PDB entry 2HOF | X-ray diffraction, 2.40 A resolution | chains C and B of the 4 polymer chains in the assembly

# Chain C
Molecule: LoxP DNA
Sequence (35 nucleotides; numbered 1 to 35; the number before each row is that of its first residue):
     1 TATAACTTCG TATAGCATAC ATTATACGAA CTTAT
Disordered / not traced: 1

# Chain B
Name: Recombinase cre
From: Enterobacteria phage P1
Reference sequence: P06956 (RECR_BPP1); residues 1-343 here = UniProt positions 1-343
Amino-acid sequence (343 residues; numbered 1 to 343; the number before each row is that of its first residue):
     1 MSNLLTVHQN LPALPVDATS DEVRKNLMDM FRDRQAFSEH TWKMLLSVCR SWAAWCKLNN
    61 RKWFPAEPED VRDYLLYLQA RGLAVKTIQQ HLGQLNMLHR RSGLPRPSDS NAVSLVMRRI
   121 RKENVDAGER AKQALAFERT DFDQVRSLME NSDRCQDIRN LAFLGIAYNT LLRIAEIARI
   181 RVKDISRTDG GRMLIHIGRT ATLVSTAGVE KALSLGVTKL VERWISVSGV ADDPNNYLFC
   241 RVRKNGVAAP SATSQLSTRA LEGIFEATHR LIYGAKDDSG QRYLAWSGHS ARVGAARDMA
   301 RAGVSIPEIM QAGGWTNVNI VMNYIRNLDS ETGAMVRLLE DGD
Disordered / not traced: 1-19, 328-333, 342-343
Construct notes: engineered mutation Ala201 (Lys in P06956)
Curated features (UniProtKB/Swiss-Prot):
  - active site: Arg173, His289, Arg292, Trp315, Tyr324 (O-(3'-phospho-DNA)-tyrosine intermediate)

# Interface between chain C and chain B
Pairs across the interface - 59 pairs, chain C then chain B:
  DA2(C) - Lys244(B)  base contact
  DT3(C) - Lys244(B)  hydrogen bond to the base
  DA4(C) - Lys244(B)  sugar contact
  DA5(C) - Arg154(B)  salt bridge to the phosphate
  DA5(C) - Val242(B)  phosphate contact
  DA5(C) - Arg243(B)  sugar contact
  DA5(C) - Lys244(B)  sugar contact
  DC6(C) - Gln156(B)  hydrogen bond to the phosphate
  DC6(C) - Arg159(B)  salt bridge to the phosphate
  DC6(C) - Arg241(B)  phosphate contact
  DC6(C) - Val242(B)  hydrogen bond to the phosphate
  DC6(C) - Ala260(B)  sugar contact
  DT7(C) - Arg241(B)  sugar contact
  DT7(C) - Gln255(B)  phosphate contact
  DT7(C) - Leu256(B)  phosphate contact
  DT7(C) - Ser257(B)  hydrogen bond to the phosphate
  DT7(C) - Ala260(B)  phosphate contact
  DT8(C) - Ser257(B)  base contact
  DT8(C) - Arg259(B)  base contact
  DC9(C) - Arg259(B)  base contact
  DG10(C) - Lys43(B)  hydrogen bond to the base
  DG10(C) - Arg50(B)  sugar contact
  DT11(C) - Met44(B)  base contact
  DT11(C) - Ser47(B)  hydrogen bond to the phosphate
  DT11(C) - Arg50(B)  salt bridge to the phosphate
  DA12(C) - Met44(B)  hydrogen bond to the base
  DA12(C) - Arg81(B)  salt bridge to the phosphate
  DA12(C) - Leu83(B)  phosphate contact
  DA12(C) - Thr87(B)  sugar contact
  DA12(C) - Arg282(B)  hydrogen bond to the base
  DT13(C) - Met44(B)  base contact
  DT13(C) - Leu83(B)  phosphate contact
  DT13(C) - Ala84(B)  hydrogen bond to the phosphate
  DT13(C) - Thr87(B)  hydrogen bond to the phosphate
  DT13(C) - Gln90(B)  hydrogen bond to the base
  DT13(C) - Arg282(B)  hydrogen bond to the sugar
  DA14(C) - Lys86(B)  base contact
  DA14(C) - Gln90(B)  base contact
  DA14(C) - Ala131(B)  phosphate contact
  DA14(C) - Lys132(B)  hydrogen bond to the phosphate
  DA14(C) - Tyr283(B)  sugar contact
  DG15(C) - Lys86(B)  hydrogen bond to the base
  DG15(C) - His289(B)  salt bridge to the phosphate
  DG15(C) - Tyr324(B)  hydrogen bond to the phosphate
  DC16(C) - Arg173(B)  salt bridge to the phosphate
  DC16(C) - Thr202(B)  sugar contact
  DC16(C) - Arg292(B)  salt bridge to the phosphate
  DC16(C) - Trp315(B)  hydrogen bond to the phosphate
  DC16(C) - Ile320(B)  phosphate contact
  DC16(C) - Tyr324(B)  phosphate contact
  DA17(C) - Gly314(B)  phosphate contact
  DA17(C) - Trp315(B)  phosphate contact
  DA17(C) - Thr316(B)  hydrogen bond to the phosphate
  DA17(C) - Asn317(B)  phosphate contact
  DA17(C) - Ile320(B)  phosphate contact
  DT18(C) - Asn317(B)  hydrogen bond to the phosphate
  DT22(C) - Arg118(B)  sugar contact
  DT23(C) - Arg118(B)  salt bridge to the phosphate
  DT23(C) - Lys122(B)  salt bridge to the phosphate
Also at the interface, not in a pair above, chain B (40 interface residues in all): Gln133, Cys240

# Summary
The interface between chain C and chain B involves 19 residues on one side and 40 on the other, with 18
hydrogen bonds and 9 salt bridges. Polar contacts include DT3(C)-Lys244(B), DG10(C)-Lys43(B) and
DA12(C)-Met44(B). Curated annotation (UniProt) lists 5 active-site residues on chain B.
Chain C is LoxP DNA and chain B is Recombinase cre (Enterobacteria phage P1); the structure, Crystal structure
of the pre-cleavage synaptic complex in the cre-loxp site-specific recombination, was determined by X-ray
diffraction together with 2HOI from the same study.
